PDB entry 4JYA | X-ray diffraction, 3.10 A resolution | chains A and K of the 23 polymer chains in the assembly

# Chain A
Molecule: 16S ribosomal RNA
Source organism: Thermus thermophilus
Sequence (1516 nucleotides; row label = number of the first residue in the row):
     6 UGGAGAGUUUGAUCCUGGCUCAGGGUGAACGCUGGCGGCGUGCCUAAGAC
    56 AUGCAAGUCGUGCGGGCCGCGGGAUUUUACUCCGUGGUCAGCGGCGGACG
   106 GGUGAGUAACGCGUGGGUGACCUACCCGGAAGAGGGGGACAACCCGGGGA
   156 AACUCGGGCUAAUCCCCCAUGUGGACCCGCCCCUUGGGGUGUGUCCAAAG
   206 GGCUUUGCCCGCUUCCGGAUGGGCCCGCGUCCCAUCAGCUAGUUGGUGGG
   256 GUAAUGGCCCACCAAGGCGACGACGGGUAGCCGGUCUGAGAGGAUGGCCG
   306 GCCACAGGGGCACUGAGACACGGGCCCCACUCCUACGGGAGGCAGCAGUU
   356 AGGAAUCUUCCGCAAUGGGCGCAAGCCUGACGGAGCGACGCCGCUUGGAG
   406 GAAGAAGCCCUUCGGGGUGUAAACUCCUGAACCCGGGACGAAACCCCCGA
   456 CGAGGGGACUGACGGUACCGGGGUAAUAGCGCCGGCCAACUCCGUGCCAG
   506 CAGCCGCGGUAAUACGGAGGGCGCGAGCGUUACCCGGAUUCACUGGGCGU
   556 AAAGGGCGUGUAGGCGGCCUGGGGCGUCCCAUGUGAAAGACCACGGCUCA
   606 ACCGUGGGGGAGCGUGGGAUACGCUCAGGCUAGACGGUGGGAGAGGGUGG
   656 UGGAAUUCCCGGAGUAGCGGUGAAAUGCGCAGAUACCGGGAGGAACGCCG
   706 AUGGCGAAGGCAGCCACCUGGUCCACCCGUGACGCUGAGGCGCGAAAGCG
   756 UGGGGAGCAAACCGGAUUAGAUACCCGGGUAGUCCACGCCCUAAACGAUG
   806 CGCGCUAGGUCUCUGGGUCUCCUGGGGGCCGAAGCUAACGCGUUAAGCGC
   856 GCCGCCUGGGGAGUACGGCCGCAAGGCUGAAACUCAAAGGAAUUGACGGG
   906 GGCCCGCACAAGCGGUGGAGCAUGUGGUUUAAUUCGAAGCAACGCGAAGA
   956 ACCUUACCAGGCCUUGACAUGCUAGGGAACCCGGGUGAAAGCCUGGGGUG
  1006 CCCCGCGAGGGGAGCCCUAGCACAGGUGCUGCAUGGCCGUCGUCAGCUCG
  1056 UGCCGUGAGGUGUUGGGUUAAGUCCCGCAACGAGCGCAACCCCCGCCGUU
  1106 AGUUGCCAGCGGUUCGGCCGGGCACUCUAACGGGACUGCCCGCGAAAGCG
  1156 GGAGGAAGGAGGGGACGACGUCUGGUCAGCAUGGCCCUUACGGCCUGGGC
  1206 GACACACGUGCUACAAUGCCCACUACAAAGCGAUGCCACCCGGCAACGGG
  1256 GAGCUAAUCGCAAAAAGGUGGGCCCAGUUCGGAUUGGGGUCUGCAACCCG
  1306 ACCCCAUGAAGCCGGAAUCGCUAGUAAUCGCGGAUCAGCCAUGCCGCGGU
  1356 GAAUACGUUCCCGGGCCUUGUACACACCGCCCGUCACGCCAUGGGAGCGG
  1406 GCUCUACCCGAAGUCGCCGGGAGCCUACGGGCAGGCGCCGAGGGUAGGGC
  1456 CCGUGACUGGGGCGAAGUCGUAACAAGGUAGCUGUACCGGAAGGUGCGGC
  1506 UGGAUCACCUCCUUUC
Sequence notes: conflict A79 (G131378 in 55771382)
Residues lining bound ligands:
  - Mg2+ (MG), molecule 1: G12, U13, G22, G23, C24
  - Mg2+ (MG), molecule 2: U13, U14, C510, G511, A892
  - Mg2+ (MG), molecule 3: U14, U15, G16, A17
  - Mg2+ (MG), molecule 4: U14, A893, G894
  - Mg2+ (MG), molecule 5: U21, G22, A547, G551, G552, A557
  - Mg2+ (MG), molecule 6: C502, G514, A1470
  - Mg2+ (MG), molecule 7: U555, A556, A557, A558
  - Mg2+ (MG), molecule 8: G941, A942, G1180, U1181
  - Mg2+ (MG), molecule 9: G1036, C1037, U1178, G1179, G1180, U1181
  - Mg2+ (MG), molecule 10: G1036, G1040, G1041, C1042, G1180, U1181
  - Mg2+ (MG), molecule 11: C1037, U1178, G1179, G1180
  - Mg2+ (MG), molecule 12: G1384, C1385, C1386
  - paromomycin (PAR): G1388, U1389, C1390, A1391, C1392, G1467, C1468, G1469, A1470, A1471, G1472, U1473, C1474

# Chain K
Name: 30S ribosomal protein S11
Source organism: Thermus thermophilus
UniProtKB: P80376 (RS11_THET8); numbering as in UniProt (aligned over 11-129)
Sequence (119 residues; row label = number of the first residue in the row):
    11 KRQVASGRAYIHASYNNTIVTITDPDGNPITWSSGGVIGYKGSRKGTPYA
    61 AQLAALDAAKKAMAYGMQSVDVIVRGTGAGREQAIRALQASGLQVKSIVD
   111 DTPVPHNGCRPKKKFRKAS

# How chain A and chain K interact
Pairs across the interface (80):
  G658(A) - His116(K)  base contact
  A659(A) - Val114(K)  hydrogen bond to the sugar
  A659(A) - Pro115(K)  base contact
  A659(A) - His116(K)  hydrogen bond to the base
  A659(A) - Gly118(K)  base contact
  A660(A) - Pro113(K)  sugar contact
  A660(A) - Pro115(K)  sugar contact
  A660(A) - Cys119(K)  base contact
  U661(A) - Cys119(K)  base contact
  G667(A) - Gly37(K)  base contact
  G667(A) - Asn38(K)  hydrogen bond to the base
  G667(A) - Pro39(K)  base contact
  A668(A) - Asn38(K)  sugar contact
  A668(A) - Pro39(K)  hydrogen bond to the sugar
  G669(A) - Pro39(K)  sugar contact
  G669(A) - Ile40(K)  phosphate contact
  G669(A) - Trp42(K)  sugar contact
  U670(A) - Trp42(K)  hydrogen bond to the sugar
  U670(A) - Tyr75(K)  phosphate contact
  A671(A) - Trp42(K)  sugar contact
  A671(A) - Val47(K)  sugar contact
  A671(A) - Lys71(K)  salt bridge to the phosphate
  G672(A) - Trp42(K)  sugar contact
  G672(A) - Ser44(K)  hydrogen bond to the phosphate
  G672(A) - Gly46(K)  sugar contact
  G672(A) - Val47(K)  sugar contact
  C673(A) - Asn27(K)  hydrogen bond to the phosphate
  C673(A) - Ser44(K)  hydrogen bond to the phosphate
  C673(A) - Gly46(K)  hydrogen bond to the phosphate
  C673(A) - Lys55(K)  salt bridge to the phosphate
  G674(A) - Asn27(K)  hydrogen bond to the phosphate
  G674(A) - Lys55(K)  hydrogen bond to the base
  G675(A) - Asn26(K)  hydrogen bond to the phosphate
  G675(A) - Gly52(K)  base contact
  G675(A) - Lys55(K)  hydrogen bond to the base
  U676(A) - Asn26(K)  hydrogen bond to the phosphate
  U676(A) - Gly52(K)  base contact
  U676(A) - Ser53(K)  hydrogen bond to the base
  U676(A) - Lys124(K)  salt bridge to the phosphate
  A678(A) - Ser53(K)  hydrogen bond to the phosphate
  A679(A) - Lys51(K)  phosphate contact
  A679(A) - Gly52(K)  phosphate contact
  A679(A) - Ser53(K)  hydrogen bond to the phosphate
  A688(A) - Trp42(K)  base contact
  A690(A) - His22(K)  sugar contact
  A690(A) - Ile29(K)  sugar contact
  A690(A) - Thr31(K)  hydrogen bond to the sugar
  A690(A) - Pro39(K)  base contact
  C691(A) - Tyr20(K)  hydrogen bond to the phosphate
  C691(A) - Thr31(K)  sugar contact
  C691(A) - Thr33(K)  sugar contact
  C691(A) - Gly37(K)  hydrogen bond to the sugar
  C691(A) - Pro39(K)  base contact
  C691(A) - Arg85(K)  salt bridge to the phosphate
  C692(A) - Arg18(K)  sugar contact
  C692(A) - Tyr20(K)  sugar contact
  C692(A) - Asp36(K)  sugar contact
  C692(A) - Gly37(K)  sugar contact
  C692(A) - Arg85(K)  salt bridge to the phosphate
  G698(A) - Cys119(K)  base contact
  A700(A) - Asn117(K)  base contact
  A700(A) - Gly118(K)  sugar contact
  C701(A) - His116(K)  sugar contact
  C701(A) - Asn117(K)  sugar contact
  G702(A) - His116(K)  stacking on the base
  G702(A) - Asn117(K)  hydrogen bond to the sugar
  G762(A) - Cys119(K)  sugar contact
  G762(A) - Arg120(K)  hydrogen bond to the sugar
  C763(A) - Arg120(K)  sugar contact
  C763(A) - Pro121(K)  sugar contact
  C763(A) - Lys122(K)  phosphate contact
  C763(A) - Lys123(K)  phosphate contact
  A764(A) - Lys122(K)  phosphate contact
  A764(A) - Lys123(K)  hydrogen bond to the phosphate
  C780(A) - Lys123(K)  phosphate contact
  C781(A) - Lys124(K)  phosphate contact
  U1500(A) - Lys123(K)  phosphate contact
  G1501(A) - Lys123(K)  salt bridge to the phosphate
  C1502(A) - Arg120(K)  salt bridge to the phosphate
  G1503(A) - Arg120(K)  salt bridge to the phosphate
Also at the interface, not in a pair above, chain A (37 interface residues in all): U689, A699, A761, G782
Also at the interface, not in a pair above, chain K (40 interface residues in all): Lys11, Ser24, Gly45, Arg126

# Summary
The interface between chain A and chain K involves 37 residues on one side and 40 on the other; the contacts
include 23 hydrogen bonds, 8 salt bridges and 1 aromatic stacking contact. Polar contacts include
A659(A)-His116(K), G667(A)-Asn38(K) and G674(A)-Lys55(K).
Chain A is 16S ribosomal RNA and chain K is 30S ribosomal protein S11, both from Thermus thermophilus; the
structure, Crystal structures of pseudouridinilated stop codons with ASLs, was determined by X-ray
diffraction, deposited together with 4JV5 and 4K0K.
